PDB entry 6OES | electron microscopy, 3.06 A resolution | chains C and F of the 10 polymer chains in the assembly

[Chain C]
Molecule: V(D)J recombination-activating protein 1
From: Mus musculus
Notes: EC 3.1.-.-, 2.3.2.27
UniProt: P15919 (RAG1_MOUSE); numbering as in UniProt (aligned over 1-1040)
Amino-acid sequence (1040 residues; each row starts with the number of its first residue):
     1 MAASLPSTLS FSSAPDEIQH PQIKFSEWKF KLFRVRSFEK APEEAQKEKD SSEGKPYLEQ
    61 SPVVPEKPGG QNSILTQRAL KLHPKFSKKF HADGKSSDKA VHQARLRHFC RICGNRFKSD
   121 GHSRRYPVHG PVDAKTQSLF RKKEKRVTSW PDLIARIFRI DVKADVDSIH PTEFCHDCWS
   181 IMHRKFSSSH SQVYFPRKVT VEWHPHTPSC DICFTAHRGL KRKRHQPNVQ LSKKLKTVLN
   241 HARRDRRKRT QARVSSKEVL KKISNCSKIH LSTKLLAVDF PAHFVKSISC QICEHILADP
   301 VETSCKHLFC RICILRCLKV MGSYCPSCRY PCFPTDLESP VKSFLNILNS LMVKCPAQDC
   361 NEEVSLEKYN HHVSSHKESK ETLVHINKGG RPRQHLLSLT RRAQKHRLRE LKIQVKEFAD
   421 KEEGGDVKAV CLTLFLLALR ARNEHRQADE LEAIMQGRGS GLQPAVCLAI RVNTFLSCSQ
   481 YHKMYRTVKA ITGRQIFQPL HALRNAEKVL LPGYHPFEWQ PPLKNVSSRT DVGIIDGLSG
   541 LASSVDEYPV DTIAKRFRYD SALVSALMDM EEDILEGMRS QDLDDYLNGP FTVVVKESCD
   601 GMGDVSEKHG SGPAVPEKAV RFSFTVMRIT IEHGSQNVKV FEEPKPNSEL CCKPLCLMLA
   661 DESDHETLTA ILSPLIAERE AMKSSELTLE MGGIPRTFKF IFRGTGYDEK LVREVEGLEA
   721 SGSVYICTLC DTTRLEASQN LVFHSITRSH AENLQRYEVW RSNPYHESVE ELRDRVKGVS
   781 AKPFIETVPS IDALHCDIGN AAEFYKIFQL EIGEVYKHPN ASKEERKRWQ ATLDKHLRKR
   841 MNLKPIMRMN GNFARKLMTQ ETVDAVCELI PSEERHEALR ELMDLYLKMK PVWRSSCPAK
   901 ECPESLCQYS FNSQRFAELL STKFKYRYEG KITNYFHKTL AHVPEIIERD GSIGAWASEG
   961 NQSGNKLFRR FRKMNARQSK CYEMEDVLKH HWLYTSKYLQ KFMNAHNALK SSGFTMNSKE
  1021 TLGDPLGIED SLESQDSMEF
Disordered / not traced: 1-460, 1008-1040
Sequence notes: engineered mutation Gln962 (Glu in P15919)
Metal / ion sites: Ca2+: Asp600, Gly601 (shared with 1 residue of chain G); Zn2+: Cys727, Cys730, His937, His942
UniProt features mapped onto this chain:
  - zinc finger: Cys290 to Arg329 (RING-type), Leu351 to Lys380 (RAG1-type)
  - DNA-binding region: Gly389 to Gln456 (NBD)
  - binding site (Zn(2+)): Cys266, His270, Cys290, Cys293, His295, Cys305, His307, Cys310, Cys313, Cys325, Cys328, Cys355, Cys360, His372, His376
  - binding site (a divalent metal cation): Asp600, Asp708
  - site: Trp893 (Essential for DNA hairpin formation, participates in base-stacking interactions near the cleavage site)
  - cross-link: Lys233 (Glycyl lysine isopeptide (Lys-Gly) (interchain with G-Cter in ubiquitin))
  - mutagenesis: Lys233 (K233M: Abolishes autoubiquitination), His307 (H307A: Displays lower E3 ligase activity and affects the joining step of V(D)J recombination), Cys325 (C325G: Loss of E3 ligase activity and affects the joining step of V(D)J recombination), Arg391 (R391A: Defects in converting nicked products to hairpins; R391L: Impairs DNA-binding and hairpin formation while maintaining some nicking activity), Arg393 (R393A: Impairs DNA-binding and hairpin formation while maintaining some nicking activity), Arg401 (R401A: Allows robust hairpin activity), Arg402 (R402A: Defects in converting nicked products to hairpins), Lys405 (K405A: Reduced hairpin activity), His406 (H406A: Allows robust hairpin activity), Arg407 (R407A: Impairs DNA-binding and reduces hairpin formation without affecting nicking activity), Asn443 (N443A: Impairs DNA-binding; when associated with A-445), His445 (H445A: Impairs DNA-binding; when associated with A-443), 22 further mutagenesis entries in UniProt
From the paper describing this entry:
  - binding site for the 50-nt DNA strand (chain F): Met847, Arg848
  - mutagenesis - E962Q: abolished catalytic activity (disintegration reaction) (citing earlier work)
  - mutagenesis - R848A (2 fold): increased catalytic activity on disintegration
  - mutagenesis - R848A (3 fold): increased catalytic activity (strand-transfer reaction)
  - binding site for the 61-nt DNA strand: Met847

[Chain F]
Molecule: 50-nt DNA strand
Sequence (50 nucleotides; numbered 1 to 50; the number before each row is that of its first residue):
     1 CGGGTTTTTG TTAAGGGCTG TATCACTGTG CGGCGCAGGC CAGATCCAGG
Disordered / not traced: 1-15
Metal / ion sites: Ca2+: DC31 (shared with 2 residues of chain A)

[Interface between chain C and chain F]
Residue-residue contacts - 23 pairs, chain C then chain F:
  Tyr485(C) with DG20(F), hydrogen bond to the phosphate
  Lys489(C) with DG20(F), salt bridge to the phosphate
  Gln495(C) with DT19(F), hydrogen bond to the phosphate
  Pro499(C) with DT19(F), phosphate contact
  His501(C) with DC18(F), sugar contact; DT19(F), salt bridge to the phosphate
  Lys608(C) with DT27(F), phosphate contact
  His609(C) with DC26(F), sugar contact; DT27(F), hydrogen bond to the phosphate
  Gly610(C) with DC26(F), phosphate contact
  Ala720(C) with DG39(F), phosphate contact; DC40(F), sugar contact
  Gly722(C) with DG39(F), base contact; DC40(F), sugar contact; DC41(F), sugar contact
  Ser723(C) with DC40(F), phosphate contact
  Val724(C) with DC41(F), phosphate contact
  Arg773(C) with DC41(F), salt bridge to the phosphate
  Met847(C) with DC34(F), base contact; DG35(F), base contact
  Arg848(C) with DG35(F), base contact
  Gln978(C) with DC26(F), sugar contact; DT27(F), sugar contact
Interface residues without a listed pair, chain C (21 interface residues in all): His482, Ser606, Ser611, Glu719, Ser721
Interface residues without a listed pair, chain F (13 interface residues in all): DT21, DG28, DG38

[Summary]
The interface between chain C and chain F involves 21 residues on one side and 13 on the other; the contacts
include 3 hydrogen bonds and 3 salt bridges. Polar pairs include Tyr485(C)-DG20(F), Gln495(C)-DT19(F) and
His609(C)-DT27(F). From the paper: a binding site for the 50-nt DNA strand (chain F) at Met847(C) and
Arg848(C); E962Q of chain C abolishes catalytic activity (disintegration reaction).
Chain C is V(D)J recombination-activating protein 1 (Mus musculus) and chain F is a 50-nt DNA strand; the
structure, Cryo-EM structure of mouse RAG1/2 STC complex (without NBD domain), was determined by electron
microscopy, deposited together with 6OET.
